PDB entry 1RTD | X-ray diffraction, 3.20 A resolution | chains A and B of the 4 polymer chains in the assembly

[Chain A]
Protein: Protein (REVERSE transcriptase)
Source organism: Human immunodeficiency virus 1
Notes: EC 2.7.7.49; fragment: p61
UniProtKB: P03366 (POL_HV1B1); residues 1-554 here correspond to UniProt positions 168-721 (UniProt number = residue number + 167)
Sequence (554 residues; each row starts with the number of its first residue):
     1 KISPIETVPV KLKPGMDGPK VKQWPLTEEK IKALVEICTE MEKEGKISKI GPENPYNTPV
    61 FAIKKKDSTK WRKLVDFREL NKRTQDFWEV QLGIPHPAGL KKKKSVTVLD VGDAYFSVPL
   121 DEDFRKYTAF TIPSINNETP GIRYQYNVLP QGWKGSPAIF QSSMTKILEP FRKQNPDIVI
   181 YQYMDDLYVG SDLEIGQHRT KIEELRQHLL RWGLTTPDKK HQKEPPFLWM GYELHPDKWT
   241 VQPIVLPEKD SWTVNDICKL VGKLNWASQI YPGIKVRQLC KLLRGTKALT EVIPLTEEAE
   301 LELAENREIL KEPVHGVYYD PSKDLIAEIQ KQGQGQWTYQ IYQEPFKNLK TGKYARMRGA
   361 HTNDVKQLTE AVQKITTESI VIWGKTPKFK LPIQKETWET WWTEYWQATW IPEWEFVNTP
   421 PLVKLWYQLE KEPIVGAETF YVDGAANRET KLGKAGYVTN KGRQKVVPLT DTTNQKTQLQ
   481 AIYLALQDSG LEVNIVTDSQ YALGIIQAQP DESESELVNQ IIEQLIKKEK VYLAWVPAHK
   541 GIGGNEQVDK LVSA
Differences from the reference sequence: engineered mutation Lys-1 (Pro168 in P03366), Cys-258 (Gln425 in P03366), Gln-478 (Glu645 in P03366); conflict Arg-172 (Lys339 in P03366), Asp-471 (Asn638 in P03366), Glu-512 (Lys629 in P03366)
Ion coordination: Mg2+ site 1: Asp-110, Val-111, Asp-185 (together with dTTP); Mg2+ site 2: Asp-110, Asp-185 (together with dTTP); Mg2+ site 3: Asp-443, Asp-549; Mg2+ site 4 near Asp-549 (its only coordinating residue here)
Residues lining bound ligands: dTTP (TTP): Lys-65, Arg-72, Asp-110, Val-111, Gly-112, Asp-113, Ala-114, Tyr-115, Gln-151, Met-184, Asp-185

[Chain B]
Protein: Protein (REVERSE transcriptase)
Source organism: Human immunodeficiency virus 1
Notes: EC 2.7.7.49; fragment: p50
UniProtKB: P04585 (POL_HV1H2); residues 1-440 here correspond to UniProt positions 156-595 (UniProt number = residue number + 155)
Sequence (440 residues; row label = number of the first residue in the row):
     1 PISPIETVPV KLKPGMDGPK VKQWPLTEEK IKALVEICTE MEKEGKISKI GPENPYNTPV
    61 FAIKKKDSTK WRKLVDFREL NKRTQDFWEV QLGIPHPAGL KKKKSVTVLD VGDAYFSVPL
   121 DEDFRKYTAF TIPSINNETP GIRYQYNVLP QGWKGSPAIF QSSMTKILEP FRKQNPDIVI
   181 YQYMDDLYVG SDLEIGQHRT KIEELRQHLL RWGLTTPDKK HQKEPPFLWM GYELHPDKWT
   241 VQPIVLPEKD SWTVNDIQKL VGKLNWASQI YPGIKVRQLC KLLRGTKALT EVIPLTEEAE
   301 LELAENREIL KEPVHGVYYD PSKDLIAEIQ KQGQGQWTYQ IYQEPFKNLK TGKYARMRGA
   361 HTNDVKQLTE AVQKITTESI VIWGKTPKFK LPIQKETWET WWTEYWQATW IPEWEFVNTP
   421 PLVKLWYQLE KEPIVGAETF
Unresolved in the structure: 1-2, 218-230, 430-440

[Interface between chain A and chain B]
Contacting residue pairs (105):
  Val-8(A) / Glu-53(B)
  Pro-9(A) / Glu-53(B)
  Gln-85(A) / Glu-53(B)  hydrogen bond (side chain-backbone)
  Asp-86(A) / Lys-20(B)  salt bridge
  Asp-86(A) / Pro-55(B)
  Phe-87(A) / Pro-52(B)
  Phe-87(A) / Pro-55(B)
  Trp-88(A) / Lys-20(B)
  Trp-88(A) / Val-21(B)
  Trp-88(A) / Lys-22(B)
  Trp-88(A) / Pro-52(B)  hydrogen bond (backbone-backbone)
  Trp-88(A) / Asn-54(B)
  Trp-88(A) / Pro-55(B)
  Trp-88(A) / Asn-57(B)  hydrogen bond
  Trp-88(A) / Arg-143(B)
  Val-90(A) / Pro-140(B)
  Val-90(A) / Gly-141(B)  hydrogen bond (backbone-backbone)
  Leu-92(A) / Gln-23(B)
  Leu-92(A) / Asn-137(B)
  Leu-92(A) / Gly-141(B)
  Gly-93(A) / Asn-137(B)  hydrogen bond (backbone-side chain)
  Ile-94(A) / Asn-137(B)
  Pro-95(A) / Asn-136(B)
  Pro-95(A) / Asn-137(B)
  His-96(A) / Asn-136(B)  hydrogen bond (backbone-side chain)
  Gly-99(A) / Asn-136(B)
  Ala-158(A) / Pro-52(B)
  Ser-162(A) / Pro-52(B)
  Thr-165(A) / Pro-140(B)
  Arg-172(A) / Thr-139(B)
  Val-179(A) / Glu-138(B)
  Ile-180(A) / Glu-138(B)
  Tyr-181(A) / Asn-136(B)  hydrogen bond
  Tyr-181(A) / Glu-138(B)
  Gln-182(A) / Glu-138(B)  hydrogen bond (backbone-backbone)
  Gln-182(A) / Pro-140(B)
  Arg-358(A) / Glu-396(B)  salt bridge
  Gln-373(A) / Glu-396(B)
  Gln-373(A) / Thr-397(B)  hydrogen bond
  Gln-373(A) / Trp-401(B)
  Thr-377(A) / Thr-400(B)
  Ile-380(A) / Leu-26(B)
  Ile-380(A) / Thr-27(B)
  Val-381(A) / Pro-25(B)  hydrophobic
  Val-381(A) / Asn-136(B)  hydrogen bond (backbone-backbone)
  Val-381(A) / Asn-137(B)
  Ile-382(A) / Ile-135(B)
  Ile-382(A) / Asn-136(B)
  Trp-383(A) / Glu-28(B)
  Trp-383(A) / Ile-135(B)
  Gly-384(A) / Thr-27(B)
  Gly-384(A) / Glu-28(B)  hydrogen bond (backbone-backbone)
  Gly-384(A) / Ile-135(B)
  Trp-402(A) / Lys-331(B)  hydrogen bond (backbone-side chain)
  Trp-402(A) / Asp-364(B)
  Tyr-405(A) / Lys-331(B)
  Tyr-405(A) / Gln-394(B)
  Trp-406(A) / Lys-331(B)
  Trp-406(A) / Asn-418(B)  hydrogen bond
  Trp-406(A) / Thr-419(B)
  Trp-406(A) / Pro-420(B)  hydrophobic
  Trp-406(A) / Pro-421(B)
  Gln-407(A) / Lys-331(B)  hydrogen bond (backbone-side chain)
  Gln-407(A) / Pro-392(B)
  Gln-407(A) / Ile-393(B)  hydrogen bond (side chain-backbone)
  Gln-407(A) / Gln-394(B)
  Gln-407(A) / Val-417(B)  hydrogen bond (side chain-backbone)
  Gln-407(A) / Asn-418(B)  hydrogen bond
  Ala-408(A) / Asp-364(B)
  Ala-408(A) / Pro-392(B)  hydrogen bond (backbone-backbone)
  Ala-408(A) / Ile-393(B)
  Thr-409(A) / Asp-364(B)
  Trp-410(A) / Asn-363(B)
  Trp-410(A) / Trp-401(B)
  Trp-410(A) / Tyr-405(B)
  Pro-412(A) / Trp-401(B)  hydrophobic
  Pro-433(A) / Asn-255(B)
  Pro-433(A) / Leu-289(B)  hydrophobic
  Pro-433(A) / Thr-290(B)
  Val-435(A) / Thr-290(B)
  Thr-439(A) / Ala-288(B)
  Thr-439(A) / Leu-289(B)  hydrogen bond (side chain-backbone)
  Tyr-441(A) / Gln-258(B)  hydrogen bond
  Tyr-441(A) / Lys-287(B)  hydrogen bond (side chain-backbone)
  Tyr-441(A) / Leu-289(B)
  Val-458(A) / Thr-286(B)
  Thr-459(A) / Thr-286(B)  hydrogen bond (backbone-side chain)
  Asn-460(A) / Thr-286(B)
  Asn-460(A) / Ala-288(B)
  Asn-494(A) / Leu-289(B)
  Gln-500(A) / Leu-422(B)
  Leu-503(A) / Leu-422(B)  hydrophobic
  Gln-507(A) / Pro-420(B)
  Tyr-532(A) / Asn-255(B)  hydrogen bond
  Val-536(A) / Gln-258(B)
  Pro-537(A) / Gly-262(B)
  Pro-537(A) / Asn-265(B)
  Lys-540(A) / Asn-265(B)  hydrogen bond
  Gly-541(A) / Cys-280(B)
  Gly-541(A) / Leu-283(B)
  Ile-542(A) / Leu-283(B)
  Gly-543(A) / Leu-283(B)  hydrogen bond (backbone-backbone)
  Gly-543(A) / Gly-285(B)
  Gly-544(A) / Thr-286(B)
  Gln-547(A) / Thr-286(B)
Interface residues without a listed pair, chain A (68 interface residues in all): Leu-100, Ile-159, Gln-161, Glu-169, Lys-366, Thr-376, Ile-434, Val-496, Gly-504, Ala-534, Trp-535
Interface residues without a listed pair, chain B (64 interface residues in all): Lys-49, Gly-51, Tyr-56, Thr-131, Val-254, Lys-259, Val-261, Val-276, Arg-284, Trp-337, Thr-362, Val-365, Leu-368, Val-423

[In short]
Chain A and chain B form an interface of 68 and 64 residues respectively, with 25 hydrogen bonds and 2 salt
bridges. Among the polar pairs are Asp-86(A)/Lys-20(B), Arg-358(A)/Glu-396(B) and Gln-85(A)/Glu-53(B). Ligands
of chain A: dTTP. Asp-110(A), Val-111(A) and Asp-185(A) coordinate Mg2+ site 1.
Chain A is Protein (REVERSE transcriptase) and chain B is Protein (REVERSE transcriptase), both from Human
immunodeficiency virus 1; the structure, Structure of a catalytic complex of HIV-1 reverse transcriptase:
implications for nucleoside analog drug resistance, was determined by X-ray diffraction.
